Entry 6R8A (X-ray diffraction, 3.10 A resolution); this record covers chain A.

== Chain A ==
Molecule: Glutamate receptor 3.3
Source organism: Arabidopsis thaliana
Reference sequence: Q9C8E7 (GLR33_ARATH); the construct has insertions or renumbered stretches relative to UniProt, so the offset changes along the chain: 1-108 = UniProt 463-570; 112-244 = UniProt 681-813
Amino-acid sequence (247 residues; numbered -2 to 244; the number before each row is that of its first residue; numbers below 1 keep their minus sign (Gly-2 is residue -2)):
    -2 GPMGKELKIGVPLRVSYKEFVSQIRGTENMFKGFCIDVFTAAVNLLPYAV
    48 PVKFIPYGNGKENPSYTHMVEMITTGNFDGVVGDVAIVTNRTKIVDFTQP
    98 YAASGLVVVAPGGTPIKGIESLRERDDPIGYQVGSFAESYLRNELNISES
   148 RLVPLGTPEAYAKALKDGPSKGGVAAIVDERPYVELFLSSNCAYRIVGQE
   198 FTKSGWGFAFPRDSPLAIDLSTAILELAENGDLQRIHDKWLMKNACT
Unresolved in the structure: -2 to 2, 239-242, 244
Sequence notes: expression tag (-2 to 0); linker (109-111)
Cystine bridges: Cys189-Cys243
Small-molecule neighbours: methionine (MET): Arg11, Asn60, Tyr63, Asp81, Val82, Ala83, Arg88, Gln129, Val130, Gly131, Ser132, Phe133, Glu177, Tyr180, Trp203
Reported in the primary citation:
  - binding site for methionine: Arg11, Tyr63, Asp81, Ala83, Arg88, Gln129, Phe133, Glu177, Tyr180
  - mutagenesis - S13A/Y14A: unchanged binding to amino acid ligands

== In short ==
Chain A binds methionine. From the paper: a binding site for methionine at Arg11, Tyr63 and Asp81 among
others; S13A/Y14A leave binding to amino acid ligands unchanged.
Chain A is Glutamate receptor 3.3 (Arabidopsis thaliana); the structure, Structure of Arabidopsis thaliana
GLR3.3 ligand-binding domain in complex with L-methionine, was determined by X-ray diffraction together with
6R85, 6R88 and 6R89 from the same study.
